PDB entry 1OL2 | X-ray diffraction, 2.60 A resolution | chains B and E of the 3 polymer chains in the assembly

Chain B:
Molecule: Cyclin A2
From: Homo sapiens
UniProt: P20248 (CG2A_HUMAN); residues 173-432 here = UniProt positions 173-432
Amino-acid sequence (260 residues; numbered 173 to 432; the number before each row is that of its first residue):
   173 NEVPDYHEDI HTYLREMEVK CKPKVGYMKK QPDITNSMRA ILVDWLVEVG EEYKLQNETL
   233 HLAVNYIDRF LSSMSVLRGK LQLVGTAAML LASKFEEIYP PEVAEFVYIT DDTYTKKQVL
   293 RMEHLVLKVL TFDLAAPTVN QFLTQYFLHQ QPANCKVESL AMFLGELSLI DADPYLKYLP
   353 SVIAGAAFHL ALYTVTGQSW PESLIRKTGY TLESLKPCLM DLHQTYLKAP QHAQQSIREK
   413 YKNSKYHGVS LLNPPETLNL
Unresolved in the structure: 173-174

Chain E:
Molecule: Arg-arg-leu-asn-pff-NH2
Amino-acid sequence (6 residues; row label = number of the first residue in the row):
   500 RRLNFX
Modified positions: Phe504 (4-fluoro-l-phenylalanine; PFF); NH2 (amino group) at position 505

Chain B / chain E interface:
Pairs across the interface (18):
  Met210(B) with Phe504(E)
  Ile213(B) with Leu502(E), hydrophobic; Phe504(E)
  Leu214(B) with Phe504(E)
  Trp217(B) with Arg500(E); Leu502(E), hydrophobic
  Glu220(B) with Arg500(E), salt bridge
  Arg250(B) with Phe504(E); NH2_505(E)
  Leu253(B) with Phe504(E)
  Gln254(B) with Arg500(E), hydrogen bond (side chain-backbone); Arg501(E); Leu502(E), hydrogen bond (side chain-backbone)
  Ile281(B) with Arg500(E), hydrogen bond (backbone-backbone)
  Thr282(B) with Arg500(E); Arg501(E)
  Asp283(B) with Arg500(E), hydrogen bond (side chain-backbone)
  Thr285(B) with Arg501(E)
Also at the interface, not in a pair above, chain E (6 interface residues in all): Asn503

Overview:
Chain B and chain E form an interface of 12 and 6 residues respectively, with 4 hydrogen bonds and 1 salt
bridge. Among the polar pairs are Glu220(B)-Arg500(E), Gln254(B)-Arg500(E) and Gln254(B)-Leu502(E).
Here chain B is Cyclin A2 (Homo sapiens) and chain E is Arg-arg-leu-asn-pff-NH2. Entry 1OL2 (Cyclin A binding
groove inhibitor H-Arg-Arg-Leu-Asn-(p-F-Phe)-NH2) was determined by X-ray diffraction (same publication as
1OKV, 1OKW and 1OL1).
